4BD6 - chains A and C; structure by X-ray diffraction, 2.49 A resolution.

# Chain A
Molecule: Apoptosis regulator bax
Source organism: Homo sapiens
Reference sequence: Q07812 (BAX_HUMAN); residues 1-171 here = UniProt positions 1-171
Sequence (174 residues; each row starts with the number of its first residue):
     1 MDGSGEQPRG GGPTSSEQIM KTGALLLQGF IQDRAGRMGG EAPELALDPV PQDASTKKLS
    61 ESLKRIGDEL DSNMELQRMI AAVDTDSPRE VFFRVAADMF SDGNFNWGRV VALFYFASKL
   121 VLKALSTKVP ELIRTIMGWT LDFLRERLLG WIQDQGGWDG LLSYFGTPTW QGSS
Disordered / not traced: 1-9, 38-48, 168-174
Construct notes: expression tag (172-174); engineered mutation Ser62 (Cys in Q07812), Ser126 (Cys in Q07812)
From the paper describing this entry:
  - mutagenesis - R109D: abolished binding to Apoptosis regulator bax (chain C)
  - mutagenesis - R109D: increased binding to BaxBH3 peptide D68R
  - mutagenesis - V121C/I136C: unchanged binding to BH3 peptides

# Chain C
Molecule: Apoptosis regulator bax
Reference sequence: Q07812 (BAX_HUMAN); residue numbers follow UniProt; this construct covers 48-81
Sequence (34 residues; row label = number of the first residue in the row):
    48 DPVPQDASTK KLSECLKRIG DELDSNMELQ RMIA
Disordered / not traced: 48-53, 74-81

# Chain A / chain C interface
Residue-residue contacts (32; chain A residue first):
  Ile66(A) with Leu70(C), hydrophobic
  Leu70(A) with Ile66(C), hydrophobic
  Asn73(A) with Ile66(C)
  Leu76(A) with Leu59(C), hydrophobic; Cys62(C), hydrophobic; Ile66(C), hydrophobic
  Met79(A) with Lys58(C); Leu59(C), hydrophobic; Cys62(C), hydrophobic; Arg65(C)
  Ile80(A) with Leu59(C), hydrophobic
  Val83(A) with Thr56(C)
  Val91(A) with Thr56(C)
  Arg94(A) with Ala54(C); Thr56(C), hydrogen bond
  Val95(A) with Ser60(C); Leu63(C), hydrophobic
  Asp98(A) with Ser60(C); Lys64(C)
  Met99(A) with Leu63(C), hydrophobic; Lys64(C)
  Asn106(A) with Gly67(C); Asp68(C), hydrogen bond; Asp71(C), hydrogen bond
  Gly108(A) with Gly67(C); Asp71(C), hydrogen bond (backbone-side chain)
  Arg109(A) with Lys64(C); Gly67(C); Asp68(C), salt bridge
  Ala112(A) with Leu63(C)
  Phe116(A) with Leu59(C), hydrophobic; Leu63(C), hydrophobic
Interface residues without a listed pair, chain A (20 interface residues in all): Asp102, Trp107, Val111
Interface residues without a listed pair, chain C (15 interface residues in all): Lys57
The authors on this interface:
  - pairs named by the authors: Arg109(A)-Asp68(C), Thr56(C)-Arg94(A)

# In short
20 residues of chain A and 15 residues of chain C are in contact; the contacts include 4 hydrogen bonds and 1
salt bridge. Polar pairs include Arg109(A)-Asp68(C), Arg94(A)-Thr56(C) and Asn106(A)-Asp68(C). The authors
report contacts between Arg109(A) and Asp68(C) and Thr56(C) and Arg94(A). From the paper: R109D of chain A
abolishes binding to Apoptosis regulator bax (chain C); R109D of chain A increases binding to BaxBH3 peptide
D68R.
Chain A is Apoptosis regulator bax (Homo sapiens) and chain C is Apoptosis regulator bax; the structure, Bax
domain swapped dimer in complex with BaxBH3, was determined by X-ray diffraction (same publication as 4BD2,
4BD7, 4BD8 and 4BDU).
